Entry 1ZTF (X-ray diffraction, 1.99 A resolution); this record covers chain A.

[Chain A]
Molecule: Rio1 serine protein kinase
Organism: Archaeoglobus fulgidus
Amino-acid sequence (258 residues; each row starts with the number of its first residue):
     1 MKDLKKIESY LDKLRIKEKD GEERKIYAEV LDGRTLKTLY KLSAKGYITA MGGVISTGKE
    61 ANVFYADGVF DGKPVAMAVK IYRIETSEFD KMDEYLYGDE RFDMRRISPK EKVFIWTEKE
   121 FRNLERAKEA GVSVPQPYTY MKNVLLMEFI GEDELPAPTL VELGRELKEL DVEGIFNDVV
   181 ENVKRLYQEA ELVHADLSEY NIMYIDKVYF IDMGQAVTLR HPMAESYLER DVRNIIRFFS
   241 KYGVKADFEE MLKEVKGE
Not modelled in the structure: 1-4, 258
Modified / non-standard residues: Mse1 (selenomethionine); Mse51, Mse77, Mse92, Mse104, Mse141, Mse147, Mse203, Mse213, Mse223, Mse251 (selenomethionine; parent Met)
Sequence notes: modified residue (1, 51, 77, 92, 104, 141, 147, 203, 213, 223, 251)
Ligand contacts: 9-beta-D-xylofuranosyl-adenine (XYA; 2-(6-amino-octahydro-purin-9-yl)-5-hydroxymethyl-tetrahydro-furan-3,4-diol): Ile55, Ser56, Val63, Ala78, Pro135, Mse147, Glu148, Phe149, Ile150, Pro156, Tyr200, Mse203, Ile211, Asp212
Reported in the primary citation:
  - contacts within the chain: Gly58-Arg83 (backbone contact), Mse92-Trp116 (hydrophobic contact), Asp93-Lys112 (hydrogen bond), Glu94-His221 (backbone contact), Tyr95-Gln215 (hydrogen bond), Leu96-Ile115 (hydrophobic contact), Arg101-Asn123 (hydrogen bond), Phe102-Ile115 (hydrophobic contact)
  - mutagenesis - S108A: abolished catalytic activity on autophosphorylation
  - post-translational modification sites: Ser108
  - mutagenesis - S108A: unchanged catalytic activity on myelin basic protein

[Overview]
Ligands of chain A: 9-beta-D-xylofuranosyl-adenine. From the paper: S108A abolishes catalytic activity on
autophosphorylation; a modification site at Ser108.
Chain A is Rio1 serine protein kinase (Archaeoglobus fulgidus); the structure, Crystal Structure of A.fulgidus
Rio1 serine protein kinase, was determined by X-ray diffraction (same publication as 1ZP9 and 1ZTH).
